1CZ9 - chain A; structure by X-ray diffraction, 1.20 A resolution.

Chain A:
Molecule: Avian sarcoma virus integrase
From: Avian sarcoma virus
Notes: fragment: catalytic core domain
Reference sequence: P03354 (POL_RSVP); residues 52-207 here correspond to UniProt positions 624-779 (UniProt number = residue number + 572)
Sequence (162 residues; numbered 48 to 209; the number before each row is that of its first residue):
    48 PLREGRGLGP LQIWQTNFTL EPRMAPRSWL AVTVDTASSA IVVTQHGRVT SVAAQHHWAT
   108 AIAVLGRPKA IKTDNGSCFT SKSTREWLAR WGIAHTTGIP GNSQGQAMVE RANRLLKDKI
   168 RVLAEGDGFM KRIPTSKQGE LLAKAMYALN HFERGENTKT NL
Unresolved in the structure: 48-58, 198-209
Differences from the reference sequence: insertion (48-51, 208-209); conflict G52 (Pro624 in P03354); engineered mutation N64 (Asp636 in P03354)
What the authors report for this chain:
  - conformationally variable residues (loop rearrangement, order/disorder transition, side-chain flip): T83 to S86, K119, N122, T144 to A154
  - contacts within the chain: N122-G145, I146-N149 (backbone contact), N149-Q153 (backbone contact), N149-G152 (hydrogen bond), S150-A154 (backbone contact), S150-Q153 (backbone contact), K119-Q151 (hydrogen bond), Q62-Q151 (hydrogen bond), T63-Q153 (hydrogen bond)
  - binding site for citric acid: R132

Summary:
From the paper: a binding site for citric acid at R132; conformational variability at T83, K119 and N122 among
others.
Chain A is Avian sarcoma virus integrase (Avian sarcoma virus); the structure, Atomic resolution asv integrase
core domain (D64N) from citrate, was determined by X-ray diffraction (same publication as 1CXQ, 1CXU and
1CZB).
